PDB entry 1M0E | X-ray diffraction, 2.50 A resolution | chains D and A of the 3 polymer chains in the assembly

Chain D:
Molecule: 12-nt DNA strand
Sequence (12 nucleotides; each row starts with the number of its first residue):
   422 GTCAGXGCAT GG
Modified / non-standard residues: Z (1-(2-deoxy-5-O-phosphono-beta-D-erythro-pentofuranosyl)pyrimidin-2(1h)-one) at position 427

Chain A:
Protein: Modification methylase HhaI
Source organism: Haemophilus haemolyticus
Notes: EC 2.1.1.73
Reference sequence: P05102 (MTH1_HAEHA); residues 1-327 here = UniProt positions 1-327
Sequence (327 residues; numbered 1 to 327; the number before each row is that of its first residue):
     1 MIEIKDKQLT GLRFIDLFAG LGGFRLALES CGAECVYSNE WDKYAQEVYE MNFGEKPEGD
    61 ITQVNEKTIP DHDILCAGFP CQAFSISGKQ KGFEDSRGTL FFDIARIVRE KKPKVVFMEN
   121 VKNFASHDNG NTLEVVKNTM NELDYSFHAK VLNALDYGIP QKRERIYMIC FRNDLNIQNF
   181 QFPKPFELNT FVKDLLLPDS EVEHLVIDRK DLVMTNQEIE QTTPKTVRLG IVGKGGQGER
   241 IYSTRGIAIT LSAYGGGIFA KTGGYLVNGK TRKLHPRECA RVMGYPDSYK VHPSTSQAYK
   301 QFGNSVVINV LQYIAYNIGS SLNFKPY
Ligand contacts: S-adenosylhomocysteine (SAH): Phe18, Ala19, Gly20, Leu21, Gly22, Gly23, Phe24, Asn39, Glu40, Trp41, Asp42, Asp60, Ile61, Thr62, Gly78, Phe79, Pro80, Leu100, Tyr285, Gln301, Asn304, Ser305, Val306
Curated features (UniProtKB/Swiss-Prot):
  - active site: Cys81
  - mutagenesis: Cys81 (C81G: Cells die, loss of methyltransferase activity, binds DNA about 3-fold more tightly ...), Gln237 (Q237X: Decrease in enzyme activity due to 98%-99% loss of DNA-binding activity. No change in substrate specificity)
What the authors report for this chain:
  - binding site for the 12-nt DNA strand (chain D): Cys81, Glu119, Arg165
  - catalytic residues: Cys81
  - catalytic residues: Glu119 (proposed by the authors, not directly observed)

Chain D / chain A interface:
Contacting residue pairs (44):
  DC424(D) - Arg228(A)  sugar contact
  DA425(D) - Lys162(A)  phosphate contact
  DA425(D) - Thr226(A)  sugar contact
  DA425(D) - Arg228(A)  salt bridge to the phosphate
  DA425(D) - Arg240(A)  base contact
  DA425(D) - Tyr242(A)  hydrogen bond to the phosphate
  DG426(D) - Ser85(A)  phosphate contact
  DG426(D) - Ile86(A)  hydrogen bond to the base
  DG426(D) - Ser87(A)  base contact
  DG426(D) - Lys162(A)  salt bridge to the phosphate
  DG426(D) - Gln237(A)  base contact
  DG426(D) - Arg240(A)  hydrogen bond to the base
  DG426(D) - Ile249(A)  phosphate contact
  DG426(D) - Thr250(A)  hydrogen bond to the phosphate
  Z_427(D) - Phe79(A)  base contact
  Z_427(D) - Cys81(A)  covalent bond
  Z_427(D) - Ser85(A)  hydrogen bond to the phosphate
  Z_427(D) - Glu119(A)  base contact
  Z_427(D) - Val121(A)  phosphate contact
  Z_427(D) - Arg163(A)  base contact
  Z_427(D) - Arg165(A)  salt bridge to the phosphate
  Z_427(D) - Thr250(A)  phosphate contact
  Z_427(D) - Ser252(A)  phosphate contact
  Z_427(D) - Ala253(A)  hydrogen bond to the phosphate
  Z_427(D) - Gly303(A)  sugar contact
  Z_427(D) - Asn304(A)  sugar contact
  Z_427(D) - Ser305(A)  base contact
  DG428(D) - Gln82(A)  phosphate contact
  DG428(D) - Ser85(A)  sugar contact
  DG428(D) - Ser87(A)  hydrogen bond to the sugar
  DG428(D) - Gly88(A)  hydrogen bond to the sugar
  DG428(D) - Gln237(A)  base contact
  DG428(D) - Ser252(A)  phosphate contact
  DG428(D) - Ala253(A)  hydrogen bond to the phosphate
  DG428(D) - Tyr254(A)  hydrogen bond to the phosphate
  DG428(D) - Gly255(A)  base contact
  DG428(D) - Gly256(A)  hydrogen bond to the base
  DC429(D) - Gln82(A)  phosphate contact
  DC429(D) - Lys89(A)  phosphate contact
  DC429(D) - Arg97(A)  salt bridge to the phosphate
  DC429(D) - Tyr254(A)  hydrogen bond to the base
  DC429(D) - Gly255(A)  base contact
  DC429(D) - Gly256(A)  base contact
  DA430(D) - Lys89(A)  phosphate contact
Interface residues without a listed pair, chain A (31 interface residues in all): Pro80, Leu251

Overview:
7 residues of chain D and 31 residues of chain A are in contact; the contacts include 1 covalent bond, 12
hydrogen bonds and 4 salt bridges. Among the polar pairs are DG426(D)-Ile86(A), DG426(D)-Arg240(A) and
DG428(D)-Gly256(A). The paper reports catalytic residues Cys81(A) and Glu119(A); a binding site for the 12-nt
DNA strand (chain D) at Cys81(A), Glu119(A) and Arg165(A).
Here chain D is a 12-nt DNA strand and chain A is Modification methylase HhaI (Haemophilus haemolyticus).
Entry 1M0E (Zebularine: A novel DNA methylation inhibitor that forms a covalent complex with DNA
methyltransferase) was determined by X-ray diffraction.
